3DZU - chains A and F of the 6 polymer chains in the assembly; structure by X-ray diffraction, 3.20 A resolution.

# Chain A
Protein: Retinoic acid receptor RXR-alpha
Organism: Homo sapiens
UniProtKB: P19793 (RXRA_HUMAN); residues 11-462 here = UniProt positions 11-462
Amino-acid sequence (467 residues; numbered -4 to 462; the number before each row is that of its first residue; numbers below 1 keep their minus sign (Met-4 is residue -4)):
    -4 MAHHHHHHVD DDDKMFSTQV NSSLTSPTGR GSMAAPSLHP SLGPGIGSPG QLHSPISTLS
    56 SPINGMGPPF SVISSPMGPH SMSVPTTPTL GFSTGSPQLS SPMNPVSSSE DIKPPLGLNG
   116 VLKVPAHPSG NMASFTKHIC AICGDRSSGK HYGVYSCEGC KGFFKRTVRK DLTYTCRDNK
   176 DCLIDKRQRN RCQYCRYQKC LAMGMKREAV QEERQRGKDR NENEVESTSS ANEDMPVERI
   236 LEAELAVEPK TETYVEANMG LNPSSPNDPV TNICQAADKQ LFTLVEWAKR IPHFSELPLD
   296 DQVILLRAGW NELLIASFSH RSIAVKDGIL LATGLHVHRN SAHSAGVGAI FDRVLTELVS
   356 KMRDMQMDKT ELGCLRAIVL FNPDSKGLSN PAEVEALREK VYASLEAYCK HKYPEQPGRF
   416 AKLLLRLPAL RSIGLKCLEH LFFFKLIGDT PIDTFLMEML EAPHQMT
Not modelled in the structure: -4 to 131, 212-225, 242-262, 456-462
Sequence notes: expression tag (-4 to 10)
Metal / ion sites: Zn2+ site 1: Cys135, Cys138, Cys152, Cys155; Zn2+ site 2: Cys171, Cys177, Cys187, Cys190
Small-molecule neighbours: (9cis)-retinoic acid (9CR): Val265, Ile268, Ala271, Ala272, Gln275, Asn306, Leu309, Ile310, Ser312, Phe313, Arg316, Leu325, Leu326, Ala327, Val342, Ile345, Phe346, Cys432, His435, Leu436, Phe439
Swiss-Prot annotation at these positions:
  - DNA-binding region: Cys135 to Met200 (Nuclear receptor)
  - zinc finger (NR C4-type): Cys135 to Cys155, Cys171 to Cys195
  - region: Lys160 to Lys165 (Nuclear localization signal), Lys201 to Ser224 (Hinge), Arg348 to Gly368 (Required for nuclear export)
  - binding site (Zn(2+)): Cys135, Cys138, Cys152, Cys155, Cys171, Cys177, Cys187, Cys190
  - binding site (9-cis-retinoate): Arg316, Ala327
  - binding site (all-trans-retinoate): Arg316, Ala327
  - modified residue: Ser21 (Phosphoserine), Ser27 (Phosphoserine), Ser56 (Phosphoserine), Ser70 (Phosphoserine), Thr82 (Phosphothreonine), Ser129 (Phosphoserine), Lys145 (N6-acetyllysine), Ser259 (Phosphoserine), Ser260 (Phosphoserine)
  - cross-link: Lys108 (Glycyl lysine isopeptide (Lys-Gly) (interchain with G-Cter in SUMO))
  - mutagenesis: Ser27 (S27A: Abolishes phosphorylation. No change in increase of RARA-mediated transcriptional activity; S27A: Increase in RARA-mediated transcriptional activity), His133 to Lys156 (Abolishes acetylation by EP300), Lys145 (K145R: Abolishes acetylation by EP300, DNA binding and transcriptional activity. Impairs interaction with EP300), Phe158 to Phe159 (Abolishes nuclear export), Lys160 to Lys165 (Abolishes nuclear localization and transcriptional activity), Gln206 to Asn216 (No impact on acetylation by EP300), Val280 (V280A: Abolished ubiquitination and degradation by UBR5), Glu352 to Thr462 (No impact on acetylation by EP300), Met357 to Met360 (Abolishes nuclear export), Leu418 to Leu430 (Abolishes nuclear localization), Glu434 (E434N/Q/K/A: As a heterodimer with NR1H4, impairs interaction with coactivator NCOA1. Impairs transcriptional activity)

# Chain F
Molecule: 20-nt DNA strand
Sequence (20 nucleotides; row label = number of the first residue in the row):
  4001 CTGACCTTTG ACCTAGTTTG

# How chain A and chain F interact
Contacting residue pairs (15):
  Asp140(A) - DA4004(F)  phosphate contact
  Glu153(A) - DG4003(F)  sugar contact
  Glu153(A) - DA4004(F)  base contact
  Glu153(A) - DC4005(F)  hydrogen bond to the base
  Gly154(A) - DG4003(F)  phosphate contact
  Phe158(A) - DT4002(F)  phosphate contact
  Arg161(A) - DT4002(F)  salt bridge to the phosphate
  Arg161(A) - DG4003(F)  hydrogen bond to the base
  Arg184(A) - DG4003(F)  salt bridge to the phosphate
  Asn185(A) - DT4002(F)  hydrogen bond to the phosphate
  Asn185(A) - DG4003(F)  phosphate contact
  Gln188(A) - DC4001(F)  phosphate contact
  Gln188(A) - DT4002(F)  hydrogen bond to the phosphate
  Arg191(A) - DG4003(F)  salt bridge to the phosphate
  Arg209(A) - DT4009(F)  sugar contact

# Overview
10 residues of chain A face 6 of chain F across their interface; the contacts include 4 hydrogen bonds and 3
salt bridges. Among the polar pairs are Glu153(A)-DC4005(F), Arg161(A)-DG4003(F) and Asn185(A)-DT4002(F).
Bound to chain A: (9cis)-retinoic acid.
Here chain A is Retinoic acid receptor RXR-alpha (Homo sapiens) and chain F is a 20-nt DNA strand. Entry 3DZU
(Intact PPAR gamma - RXR alpha Nuclear Receptor Complex on DNA bound with BVT.13, 9-cis Retinoic ...) was
determined by X-ray diffraction together with 3DZY and 3E00 from the same study.
